Entry 4PL4 (X-ray diffraction, 3.00 A resolution); this record covers chains A and B.

== Chain A (and B) ==
Molecule: Serine/threonine-protein kinase/endoribonuclease IRE1
From: Mus musculus
Notes: EC 2.7.11.1, 3.1.26.-; chain B of this document is another copy of the same molecule, construct and numbering; everything in this record applies to it too
UniProt: Q9EQY0 (ERN1_MOUSE); residues 550-977 here = UniProt positions 550-977
Amino-acid sequence (435 residues; row label = number of the first residue in the row):
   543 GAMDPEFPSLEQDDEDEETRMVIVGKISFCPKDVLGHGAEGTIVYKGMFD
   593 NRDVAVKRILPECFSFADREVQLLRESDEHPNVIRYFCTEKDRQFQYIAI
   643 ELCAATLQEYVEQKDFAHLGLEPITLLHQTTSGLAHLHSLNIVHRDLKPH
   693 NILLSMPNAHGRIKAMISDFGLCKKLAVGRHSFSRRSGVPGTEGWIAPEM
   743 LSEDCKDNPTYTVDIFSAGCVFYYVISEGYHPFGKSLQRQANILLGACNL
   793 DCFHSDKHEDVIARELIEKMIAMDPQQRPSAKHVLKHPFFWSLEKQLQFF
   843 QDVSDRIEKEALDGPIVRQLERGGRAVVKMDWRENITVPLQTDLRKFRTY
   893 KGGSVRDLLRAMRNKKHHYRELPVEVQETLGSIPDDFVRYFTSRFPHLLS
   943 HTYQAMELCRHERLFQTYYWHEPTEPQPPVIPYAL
Unresolved in the structure: 543-561, 720-730, 745-750, 964-977 (chain B: 543-561, 719-730, 745-750, 964-977)
Sequence notes: expression tag (543-549); engineered mutation Tyr772 (Asn in Q9EQY0)
UniProt features mapped onto this chain:
  - region: Asn906, Lys907 (Interacts with hydroxy-aryl-aldehyde inhibitors)
  - active site: Asp688 (Proton acceptor)
  - binding site (ATP): Leu577 to Ile585, Lys599, Glu643 to Cys645, Lys690 to Asn693, Asp711
  - site: Tyr892 (Interacts with hydroxy-aryl-aldehyde inhibitors)
  - modified residue (Phosphoserine): Ser724, Ser729
  - mutagenesis: Phe889 (F889A: Abolishes endoribonuclease activity), Tyr892 (Y892A: Abolishes endoribonuclease activity), Asn906 (N906A: Abolishes endoribonuclease activity), Lys907 (K907A: Abolishes endoribonuclease activity), His910 (H910A: Abolishes endoribonuclease activity)
Glycans and other covalent adducts: compound 31K linked to Lys907
Bound ions: Mg2+: Asn693, Asp711 (together with ADP)
Ligand contacts:
  - 31K (2-methoxy-6-methyl-4-(4-methyl-3,4-dihydro-2H-1,4-benzoxazin-7-yl)phenol): Phe889, Tyr892, Asn906, His910, Glu913
  - ADP (adenosine-5'-diphosphate): Leu577, Gly578, His579, Gly580, Ala581, Thr584, Val586, Ala597, Lys599, Ile626, Ile642, Glu643, Leu644, Cys645, Thr648, Lys690, His692, Asn693, Leu695, Ser710, Asp711
What the authors report for this chain:
  - binding site for 31K: Phe889, Tyr892, Asn906, Lys907, His910
  - catalytic residues: His910 (citing earlier work)
  - catalytic residues: Tyr892, Arg905, Asn906 (proposed by the authors, not directly observed)
  - mutagenesis - F889A, Y892A, N906L, K907A, H910A: abolished catalytic activity

== How chain A and chain B interact ==
Contacting residue pairs - 11 pairs, chain A then chain B:
  Ile565(A) - Ala701(B)  hydrophobic
  Ile565(A) - His702(B)
  Ser570(A) - Ala701(B)
  Asp592(A) - Arg627(B)  salt bridge
  Asn593(A) - Arg594(B)
  Arg594(A) - Asp592(B)  salt bridge
  Arg594(A) - Asn593(B)
  Arg594(A) - Arg594(B)
  Met698(A) - Asn593(B)
  Ala701(A) - Ile565(B)  hydrophobic
  His702(A) - Ile565(B)
Interface residues without a listed pair, chain A (9 interface residues in all): Pro699
Interface residues without a listed pair, chain B (10 interface residues in all): Ser570, Met698, Pro699

== Summary ==
The interface between chain A and chain B involves 9 residues on one side and 10 on the other, with 2 salt
bridges. Polar contacts include Asp592(A)-Arg627(B) and Arg594(A)-Asp592(B). The paper reports catalytic
residues His910(A), Tyr892(A) and Arg905(A) among others; F889A, Y892A and N906L of chain A, among others,
abolish catalytic activity; 5 substitutions were tested in all.
Chain A and chain B are both Serine/threonine-protein kinase/endoribonuclease IRE1 (Mus musculus); the
structure, Crystal structure of murine IRE1 in complex with OICR464 inhibitor, was determined by X-ray
diffraction together with 4PL3 and 4PL5 from the same study.
